6C68 - chains A and B; structure by X-ray diffraction, 2.59 A resolution.

Chain A:
Molecule: T-cell receptor alpha chain
Organism: Mus musculus
Amino-acid sequence (206 residues; each row starts with the number of its first residue; numbering starts at 0):
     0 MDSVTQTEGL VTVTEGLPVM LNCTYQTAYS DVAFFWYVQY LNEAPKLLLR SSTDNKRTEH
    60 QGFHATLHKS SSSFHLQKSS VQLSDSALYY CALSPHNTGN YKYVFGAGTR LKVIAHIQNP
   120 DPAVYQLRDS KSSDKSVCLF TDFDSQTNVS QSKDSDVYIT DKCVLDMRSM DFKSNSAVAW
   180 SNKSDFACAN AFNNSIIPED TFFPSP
Not modelled in the structure: 0
Disulfide bonds: Cys22-Cys90, Cys137-Cys187

Chain B:
Molecule: T-cell receptor beta chain
Organism: Mus musculus
Amino-acid sequence (240 residues; numbered 0 to 239; the number before each row is that of its first residue; numbering starts at 0):
     0 MAVTQSPRSK VAVTGGKVTL SCHQTNNHDY MYWYRQDTGH GLRLIHYSYV ADSTEKGDIP
    60 DGYKASRPSQ ENFSLILELA SLSQTAVYFC ASSQTNSDYT FGSGTRLLVI EDLRNVFPPE
   120 VAVFEPSEAE ISHTQKATLV CLATGFYPDH VELSWWVNGK EVHSGVCTDP QPLKEQPALN
   180 DSRYALSSRL RVSATFWQNP RNHFRCQVQF YGLSENDEWT QDRAKPVTQI VSAEAWGRAD
Not modelled in the structure: 0, 239
Disulfide bonds: Cys21-Cys89, Cys140-Cys205

How chain A and chain B interact:
Inter-chain disulfides: Cys162(A)-Cys166(B)
Residue-residue contacts (88; chain A residue first):
  Phe34(A) - Asp97(B)
  Tyr36(A) - Asp97(B)
  Tyr36(A) - Tyr98(B)
  Gln38(A) - Gln35(B)
  Gln38(A) - Phe88(B)
  Leu40(A) - Pro169(B)
  Asn41(A) - Arg7(B)
  Ala43(A) - Phe100(B)  hydrophobic
  Ala43(A) - Gly101(B)
  Pro44(A) - Phe88(B)
  Pro44(A) - Phe100(B)
  Arg49(A) - Asp97(B)  salt bridge
  Tyr89(A) - Gln35(B)  hydrogen bond
  Tyr89(A) - Gly40(B)
  Tyr89(A) - Leu41(B)  hydrophobic
  Gly98(A) - Tyr29(B)  hydrogen bond (backbone-side chain)
  Asn99(A) - Tyr29(B)
  Asn99(A) - Tyr46(B)  hydrogen bond
  Tyr100(A) - Tyr29(B)  hydrogen bond (backbone-side chain)
  Tyr100(A) - Tyr31(B)  hydrogen bond (backbone-side chain)
  Tyr100(A) - Thr94(B)
  Tyr100(A) - Asn95(B)
  Tyr100(A) - Ser96(B)  hydrogen bond (side chain-backbone)
  Tyr100(A) - Tyr98(B)
  Lys101(A) - Tyr98(B)
  Tyr102(A) - Asp97(B)
  Tyr102(A) - Tyr98(B)  hydrogen bond (backbone-side chain)
  Phe104(A) - Tyr33(B)  hydrophobic
  Ala106(A) - Gly38(B)
  Ala106(A) - Gly40(B)
  Asp120(A) - His132(B)  salt bridge
  Asp120(A) - Thr133(B)
  Tyr124(A) - Ser126(B)
  Tyr124(A) - Ala128(B)  hydrophobic
  Tyr124(A) - Glu129(B)
  Tyr124(A) - His132(B)
  Gln125(A) - Ser126(B)  hydrogen bond (backbone-side chain)
  Leu126(A) - Phe123(B)
  Leu126(A) - Glu124(B)
  Leu126(A) - Thr137(B)
  Leu126(A) - Val139(B)  hydrophobic
  Arg127(A) - Phe123(B)
  Arg127(A) - Glu124(B)  hydrogen bond (backbone-backbone)
  Asp128(A) - Val122(B)
  Asp128(A) - Phe123(B)
  Ser129(A) - Val122(B)  hydrogen bond (backbone-backbone)
  Ser129(A) - Glu233(B)
  Lys134(A) - Phe123(B)
  Ser135(A) - Phe123(B)
  Val136(A) - Phe123(B)  hydrophobic
  Val136(A) - Leu141(B)  hydrophobic
  Leu138(A) - Thr137(B)
  Thr140(A) - Arg190(B)
  Asp141(A) - Arg190(B)  salt bridge
  Ser154(A) - Gln175(B)
  Tyr157(A) - Glu174(B)  hydrogen bond (side chain-backbone)
  Ile158(A) - Leu172(B)
  Thr159(A) - Asp168(B)
  Thr159(A) - Ser186(B)
  Thr159(A) - Arg188(B)
  Cys162(A) - Cys166(B)  disulfide
  Cys162(A) - Thr167(B)
  Cys162(A) - Arg188(B)
  Val163(A) - Cys166(B)
  Leu164(A) - Val165(B)
  Leu164(A) - Cys166(B)  hydrophobic
  Leu164(A) - Arg190(B)
  Asp165(A) - Ser163(B)
  Asp165(A) - Gly164(B)  hydrogen bond (backbone-backbone)
  Met166(A) - Ser163(B)
  Met166(A) - Gly164(B)
  Met166(A) - Arg190(B)
  Arg167(A) - His162(B)
  Arg167(A) - Ser163(B)
  Met169(A) - Lys135(B)  hydrogen bond
  Met169(A) - Ser192(B)
  Phe171(A) - Lys135(B)
  Phe171(A) - Arg190(B)
  Ser173(A) - Arg190(B)  hydrogen bond
  Ser175(A) - Cys166(B)
  Ser175(A) - Arg188(B)
  Val177(A) - Val139(B)  hydrophobic
  Val177(A) - Arg188(B)
  Trp179(A) - Leu141(B)  hydrophobic
  Trp179(A) - Leu172(B)  hydrophobic
  Trp179(A) - Ala184(B)  hydrophobic
  Phe201(A) - His132(B)
  Pro203(A) - Ala128(B)  hydrophobic
Also at the interface, not in a pair above, chain A (54 interface residues in all): Glu42, Leu46, Leu87, His95, Lys130, Asp160, Ala176
Also at the interface, not in a pair above, chain B (55 interface residues in all): His39, Ser92, Gln93, Ser102, Val120, Ala121, Pro125, Gln170, Val191

Overview:
The interface between chain A and chain B involves 54 residues on one side and 55 on the other, with 1
disulfide bond, 14 hydrogen bonds and 3 salt bridges. Polar pairs include Arg49(A)-Asp97(B),
Asp120(A)-His132(B) and Asp141(A)-Arg190(B).
Here chain A is T-cell receptor alpha chain and chain B is T-cell receptor beta chain, both from Mus musculus.
Entry 6C68 (MHC-independent t cell receptor A11) was determined by X-ray diffraction (same publication as
6C61).
